PDB entry 8E4H | X-ray diffraction, 1.39 A resolution | chains D and F of the 3 polymer chains in the assembly

[Chain D]
Molecule: 16-nt DNA strand
Sequence (16 nucleotides; numbered 17 to 32; the number before each row is that of its first residue):
    17 TCCCACTTCC TCTTAT

[Chain F]
Protein: Transcription factor PU.1
Organism: Homo sapiens
UniProtKB: P17947 (SPI1_HUMAN); numbering as in UniProt (aligned over 165-270)
Amino-acid sequence (106 residues; row label = number of the first residue in the row):
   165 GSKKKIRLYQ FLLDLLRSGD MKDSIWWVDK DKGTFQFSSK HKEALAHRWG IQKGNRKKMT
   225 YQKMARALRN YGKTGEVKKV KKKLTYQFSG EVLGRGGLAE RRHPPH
Disordered / not traced: 165-168, 260-270
Curated features (UniProtKB/Swiss-Prot):
  - DNA-binding region: Ile170 to Ser253 (ETS)
  - binding site (DNA): Lys217, Arg230, Arg233, Lys243
  - natural variant: His211 (H211P: In AGM10), Val241 (V241G: In AGM10)

[How chain D and chain F interact]
Contacting residue pairs (18; chain D residue first):
  DA21(D) - Arg171(F)  salt bridge to the phosphate
  DC22(D) - Arg171(F)  salt bridge to the phosphate
  DC22(D) - Leu172(F)  hydrogen bond to the phosphate
  DC22(D) - Lys217(F)  hydrogen bond to the phosphate
  DC22(D) - Ala231(F)  sugar contact
  DC22(D) - Tyr235(F)  hydrogen bond to the phosphate
  DT23(D) - Trp213(F)  hydrogen bond to the phosphate
  DT23(D) - Lys217(F)  salt bridge to the phosphate
  DT23(D) - Asn219(F)  hydrogen bond to the phosphate
  DT23(D) - Met223(F)  phosphate contact
  DT23(D) - Asn234(F)  base contact
  DT24(D) - Asn219(F)  phosphate contact
  DT24(D) - Arg220(F)  hydrogen bond to the phosphate
  DT24(D) - Lys221(F)  hydrogen bond to the phosphate
  DT24(D) - Lys227(F)  salt bridge to the phosphate
  DT24(D) - Arg230(F)  base contact
  DC25(D) - Lys221(F)  salt bridge to the phosphate
  DC26(D) - Gln226(F)  base contact
Other interface residues (no listed pair), chain D (7 interface residues in all): DT27
Other interface residues (no listed pair), chain F (16 interface residues in all): Ile170, Lys222

[Overview]
Chain D and chain F form an interface of 7 and 16 residues respectively, with 7 hydrogen bonds and 5 salt
bridges. Polar contacts include DC22(D)-Leu172(F), DC22(D)-Lys217(F) and DC22(D)-Tyr235(F). UniProt lists a
DNA-binding region and 4 DNA-binding residues on chain F.
Chain D is a 16-nt DNA strand and chain F is Transcription factor PU.1 (Homo sapiens); the structure, Human
PU.1 ETS-Domain (165-270) Bound to d(AATAAGAGGAAGTGGG), was determined by X-ray diffraction together with
8E3K, 8E3R, 8E5Y, 8EBH, 8EE9, 8EJ6 and 14 further entries from the same study.
